Entry 5VI8 (X-ray diffraction, 2.76 A resolution); this record covers chains D and F of the 10 polymer chains in the assembly.

== Chain D ==
Name: DNA-directed RNA polymerase subunit beta'
Organism: Mycobacterium smegmatis (strain ATCC 700084 / mc(2)155)
Notes: EC 2.7.7.6
Reference sequence: A0QS66 (RPOC_MYCS2); residues 1-1317 here = UniProt positions 1-1317
Chain sequence (1317 residues; row label = number of the first residue in the row):
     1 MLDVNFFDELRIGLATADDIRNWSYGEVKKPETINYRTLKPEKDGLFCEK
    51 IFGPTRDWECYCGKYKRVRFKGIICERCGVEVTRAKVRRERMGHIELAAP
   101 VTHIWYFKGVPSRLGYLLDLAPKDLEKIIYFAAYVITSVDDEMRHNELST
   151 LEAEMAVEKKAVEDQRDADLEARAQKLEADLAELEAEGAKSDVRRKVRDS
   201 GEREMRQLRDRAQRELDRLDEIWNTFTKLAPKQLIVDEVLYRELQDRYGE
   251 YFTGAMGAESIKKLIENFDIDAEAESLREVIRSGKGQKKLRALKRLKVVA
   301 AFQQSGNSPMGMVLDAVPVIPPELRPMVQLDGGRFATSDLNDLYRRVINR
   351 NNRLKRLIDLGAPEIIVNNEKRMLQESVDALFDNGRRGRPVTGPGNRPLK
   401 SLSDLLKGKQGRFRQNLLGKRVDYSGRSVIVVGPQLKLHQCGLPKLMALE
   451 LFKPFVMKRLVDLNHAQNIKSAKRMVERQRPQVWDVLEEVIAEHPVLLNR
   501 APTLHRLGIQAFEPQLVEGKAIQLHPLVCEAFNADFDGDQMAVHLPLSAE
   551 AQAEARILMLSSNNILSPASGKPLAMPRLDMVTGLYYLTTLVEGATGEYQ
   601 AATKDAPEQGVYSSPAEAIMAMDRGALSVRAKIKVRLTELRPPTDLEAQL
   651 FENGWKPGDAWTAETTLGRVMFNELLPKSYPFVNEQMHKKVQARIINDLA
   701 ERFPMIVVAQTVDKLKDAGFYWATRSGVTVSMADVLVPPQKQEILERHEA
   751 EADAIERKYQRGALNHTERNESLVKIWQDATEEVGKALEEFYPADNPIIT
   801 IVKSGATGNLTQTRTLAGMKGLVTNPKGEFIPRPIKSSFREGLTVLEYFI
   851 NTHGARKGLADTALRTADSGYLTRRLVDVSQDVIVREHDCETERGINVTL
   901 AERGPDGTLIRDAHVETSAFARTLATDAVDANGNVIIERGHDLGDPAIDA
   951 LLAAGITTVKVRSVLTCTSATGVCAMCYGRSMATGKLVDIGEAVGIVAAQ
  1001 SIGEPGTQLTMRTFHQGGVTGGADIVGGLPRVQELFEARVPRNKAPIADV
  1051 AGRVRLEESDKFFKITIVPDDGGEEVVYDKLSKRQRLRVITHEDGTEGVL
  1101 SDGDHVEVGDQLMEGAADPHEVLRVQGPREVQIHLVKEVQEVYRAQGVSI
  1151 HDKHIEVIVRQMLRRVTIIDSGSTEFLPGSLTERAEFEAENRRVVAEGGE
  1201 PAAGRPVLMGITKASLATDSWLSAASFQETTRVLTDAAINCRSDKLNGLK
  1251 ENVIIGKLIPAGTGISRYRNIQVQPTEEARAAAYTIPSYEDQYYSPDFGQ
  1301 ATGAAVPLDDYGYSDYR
Disordered / not traced: 1-3, 907-909, 1011-1026, 1091-1097, 1196-1201, 1284-1317
Metal / ion sites: Zn2+ site 1: Cys60, Cys62, Cys75, Cys78; Mg2+: Asp537, Asp539; Zn2+ site 2: Cys890, Cys967, Cys974, Cys977

== Chain F ==
Name: RNA polymerase sigma factor SigA
Organism: Mycobacterium smegmatis (strain ATCC 700084 / mc(2)155)
Reference sequence: A0QW02 (A0QW02_MYCS2); the construct has insertions or renumbered stretches relative to UniProt, so the offset changes along the chain: 118-156 = UniProt 1-39; 163-466 = UniProt 163-466
Chain sequence (466 residues; numbered 118 to 466 plus 123 insertion-coded residues; 6 numbers in that range are skipped by the numbering (no residue carries them; nothing is unmodelled there); the number before each row is that of its first residue; a row labelled like 156A-156Z holds insertion residues (156A, then the next letters in order)):
   118 MAATKASPATEEPVKRTATKTPAKKAPAKRAAKSAAAKA
156A-156Z GGKAPAKKAPAKRAAKGTAAKPEDGV
157A-157Z TDDLEVTDDLEAEPGEDLDVEDTDLE
158A-158Z LDDLDSDDDTAVEDEEEEADAATPAV
159A-159Z ATAKAADDDIDEPSEKDKASGDFVWD
160A-160S EEESEALRQARKDAELTAS
   163 ADSVRAYLKQIGKVALLNAEEEVELAKRIEAGLYATQKLAELAEKGEKLP
   213 VQQRRDMQWICRDGDRAKNHLLEANLRLVVSLAKRYTGRGMAFLDLIQEG
   263 NLGLIRAVEKFDYTKGYKFSTYATWWIRQAITRAMADQARTIRIPVHMVE
   313 VINKLGRIQRELLQDLGREPTPEELAKEMDITPEKVLEIQQYAREPISLD
   363 QTIGDEGDSQLGDFIEDSEAVVAVDAVSFTLLQDQLQSVLETLSEREAGV
   413 VRLRFGLTDGQPRTLDEIGQVYGVTRERIRQIESKTMSKLRHPSRSQVLR
   463 DYLD
Disordered / not traced: 118-139, 156A-156Z, 157A-157Z, 158A-158Z, 159A-159Z, 160A-160S, 368-369

== Interface between chain D and chain F ==
Residue-residue contacts - 71 pairs, chain D then chain F:
  Glu32(D) with Arg305(F), salt bridge
  Thr33(D) with Thr303(F), hydrogen bond (side chain-backbone); Ile304(F)
  Ile34(D) with Ile304(F)
  Tyr36(D) with Arg305(F); Ile306(F), hydrophobic; Pro307(F); Met310(F); Tyr354(F), hydrophobic
  Arg37(D) with Tyr354(F)
  Arg67(D) with Gly422(F), hydrogen bond (side chain-backbone); Gln423(F), hydrogen bond; Pro424(F)
  Arg69(D) with Gln423(F); Arg425(F)
  Val236(D) with Lys155(F)
  Pro326(D) with Leu361(F)
  Met327(D) with Thr303(F); Ile304(F), hydrophobic; Pro358(F), hydrophobic
  Leu330(D) with Ile377(F), hydrophobic
  Arg334(D) with Arg356(F)
  Phe335(D) with Pro358(F); Ile359(F), hydrogen bond (backbone-backbone)
  Ala336(D) with Ile359(F); Leu361(F), hydrophobic
  Thr337(D) with Ile359(F), hydrogen bond (backbone-backbone); Ser360(F); Leu361(F), hydrogen bond (backbone-backbone)
  Ser338(D) with Asp362(F)
  Asp339(D) with Ser360(F), hydrogen bond; Asp362(F), hydrogen bond (backbone-side chain)
  Asp342(D) with Thr303(F), hydrogen bond
  Arg345(D) with Gln300(F), hydrogen bond (side chain-backbone); Arg302(F); Thr303(F)
  Arg346(D) with Ala254(F)
  Asn349(D) with Gln300(F)
  Arg350(D) with Ala254(F); Asp257(F), salt bridge
  Arg353(D) with Asp257(F), salt bridge; Gln260(F); Glu261(F), salt bridge; Gln300(F)
  Arg356(D) with Leu264(F)
  Leu357(D) with Gln260(F); Leu264(F), hydrophobic
  Pro363(D) with Leu234(F); Glu235(F)
  Ile365(D) with Glu235(F)
  Ile366(D) with Gln260(F), hydrogen bond (backbone-side chain)
  Asn369(D) with Tyr169(F); Gln260(F), hydrogen bond
  Glu370(D) with Gln260(F), hydrogen bond
  Arg372(D) with Ala168(F); Gln172(F)
  Met373(D) with Leu256(F), hydrophobic; Asp257(F); Gln260(F)
  Glu376(D) with Ser165(F), hydrogen bond
  Arg389(D) with Asp164(F), salt bridge
  Arg397(D) with Ser360(F), hydrogen bond; Gln363(F)
  Lys400(D) with Asp362(F)
  Asn468(D) with Asp463(F), hydrogen bond
  Ile469(D) with Ser390(F); Leu393(F), hydrophobic
  Lys470(D) with Asp463(F); Asp466(F), hydrogen bond (side chain-backbone)
  Ser471(D) with Asp463(F)
  Lys473(D) with Val386(F)
Other interface residues (no listed pair), chain D (50 interface residues in all): Asn35, Lys127, Phe131, Arg203, Glu238, Val328, Leu360, Gln410, Met457
Other interface residues (no listed pair), chain F (55 interface residues in all): Lys141, Ile173, Lys175, Lys230, Asn231, Leu238, Asn263, Ile267, Ala301, His309, Asp370, Gln372, Asp387, Val389, Tyr464

== Summary ==
50 residues of chain D and 55 residues of chain F are in contact; the contacts include 17 hydrogen bonds and 5
salt bridges. Polar contacts include Glu32(D)-Arg305(F), Arg350(D)-Asp257(F) and Arg353(D)-Asp257(F).
Cys60(D), Cys62(D), Cys75(D) and Cys78(D) coordinate Zn2+ site 1.
Here chain D is DNA-directed RNA polymerase subunit beta' and chain F is RNA polymerase sigma factor SigA,
both from Mycobacterium smegmatis (strain ATCC 700084 / mc(2)155). Entry 5VI8 (Structure of a mycobacterium
smegmatis transcription initiation complex with an upstream-fork promoter fragment) was determined by X-ray
diffraction, deposited together with 5VI5.
